PDB entry 4LMX | X-ray diffraction, 1.80 A resolution | chains A and D of the 4 polymer chains in the assembly

Chain A:
Protein: cryptophyte phycoerythrin (alpha-2 chain)
Organism: Hemiselmis andersenii
Chain sequence (62 residues; numbered 1 to 62; the number before each row is that of its first residue):
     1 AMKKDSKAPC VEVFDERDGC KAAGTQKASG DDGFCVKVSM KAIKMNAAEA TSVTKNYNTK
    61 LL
Modified positions: Lys4 (5-hydroxylysine; LYZ)
Glycans and other covalent adducts: phycoerythrobilin (PEB) linked to Cys20
Ligand contacts:
  - 15,16-dihydrobiliverdin (DBV): Tyr57, Asn58, Thr59, Lys60, Leu61
  - phycoerythrobilin (PEB), molecule 1: Met2, Lys4, Asp5, Ser6, Lys7
  - phycoerythrobilin (PEB), molecule 2: Val13, Phe14, Asp15, Arg17, Phe34, Cys35, Val36
  - phycoerythrobilin (PEB), molecule 3: Phe14, Glu16, Asp18, Lys21, Ala22, Thr25, Gln26, Lys27, Ala28, Ser29, Gly30, Gly33, Phe34, Cys35, Lys37
  - phycoerythrobilin (PEB), molecule 4: Lys44, Met45, Asn46, Ala47
What the authors report for this chain:
  - binding site for phycoerythrobilin: Glu16, Cys20, Met45

Chain D:
Protein: cryptophyte phycoerythrin (beta chain)
Organism: Hemiselmis andersenii
Chain sequence (177 residues; row label = number of the first residue in the row):
     1 MLDAFSKVIT SADGKAAYVG GADLQALKKF VSEGNKRMDS VNAIVSNASC IVSDSVSGMV
    61 CENPSLIAPN GGVYTNRKMA ACLRDAEIIL RYVSYSLLSG DSSVLEDRCL NGLKETYASL
   121 GVPAAGNART ISIMKATVIG FITNNSQQKK LSTPAGDCSA LASEVGGYFD KVSSALA
Unresolved in the structure: 1-2
Glycans and other covalent adducts: 15,16-dihydrobiliverdin (DBV) linked to Cys50, Cys61; phycoerythrobilin (PEB) linked to Cys82, Cys158
Ligand contacts:
  - 15,16-dihydrobiliverdin (DBV): Asn47, Ile51, Asp54, Ser57, Gly58, Arg129, Ile133, Ala136, Thr137, Gly140, Phe141, Asn145, Ser146, Gln147, Gln148, Lys149
  - phycoerythrobilin (PEB), molecule 1: Leu24, Lys28, Asn35, Lys36, Met38, Asp39, Ser40, Phe141, Ile142, Asn144, Leu151, Thr153, Pro154, Ala155, Gly156, Asp157
  - phycoerythrobilin (PEB), molecule 2: Val56, Met59, Gly72, Val73, Lys78, Ala81, Arg84, Asp85, Ile88, Ile89, Tyr92, Arg108, Cys109, Leu113, Thr116, Tyr117, Leu120, Val122, Pro123, Gly126, Asn127, Thr130
  - phycoerythrobilin (PEB), molecule 3: Asn76, Arg77, Ala80

How chain A and chain D interact:
Residue-residue contacts (14; chain A residue first):
  Asp18(A) with Asn76(D); Arg77(D), hydrogen bond (backbone-side chain)
  Cys20(A) with Arg77(D)
  Thr51(A) with Ser152(D)
  Ser52(A) with Lys149(D)
  Lys55(A) with Lys150(D); Leu151(D)
  Asn56(A) with Lys149(D); Lys150(D), hydrogen bond (side chain-backbone)
  Thr59(A) with Gln147(D); Gln148(D)
  Leu61(A) with Gln148(D)
  Leu62(A) with Gln147(D); Gln148(D), hydrogen bond (backbone-side chain)
Interface residues without a listed pair, chain A (11 interface residues in all): Gly19, Glu49
The authors on this interface:
  - interface residues, chain A: Leu62(A)

Overview:
11 residues of chain A and 8 residues of chain D are in contact, with 3 hydrogen bonds. Among the polar pairs
are Asp18(A)-Arg77(D), Asn56(A)-Lys150(D) and Leu62(A)-Gln148(D). Chain A binds 15,16-dihydrobiliverdin and 3
copies of phycoerythrobilin. From the paper: a binding site for phycoerythrobilin at Glu16(A), Cys20(A) and
Met45(A); the interface residue Leu62(A).
Here chain A is cryptophyte phycoerythrin (alpha-2 chain) and chain D is cryptophyte phycoerythrin (beta
chain), both from Hemiselmis andersenii. Entry 4LMX (Light harvesting complex PE555 from the cryptophyte
Hemiselmis andersenii CCMP644) was determined by X-ray diffraction together with 4LM6 and 4LMS from the same
study.
